5WLT - chain A; structure by X-ray diffraction, 1.57 A resolution.

== Chain A ==
Protein: Carbonic anhydrase 2
Organism: Homo sapiens
Notes: EC 4.2.1.1
UniProtKB: P00918 (CAH2_HUMAN); the author numbering skips numbers that UniProt does not, so the offset changes along the chain: 4-125 = UniProt 4-125; 127-261 = UniProt 126-260
Sequence (257 residues; numbered 4 to 261; 1 number in that range is skipped by the numbering (no residue carries it; nothing is unmodelled there); the number before each row is that of its first residue):
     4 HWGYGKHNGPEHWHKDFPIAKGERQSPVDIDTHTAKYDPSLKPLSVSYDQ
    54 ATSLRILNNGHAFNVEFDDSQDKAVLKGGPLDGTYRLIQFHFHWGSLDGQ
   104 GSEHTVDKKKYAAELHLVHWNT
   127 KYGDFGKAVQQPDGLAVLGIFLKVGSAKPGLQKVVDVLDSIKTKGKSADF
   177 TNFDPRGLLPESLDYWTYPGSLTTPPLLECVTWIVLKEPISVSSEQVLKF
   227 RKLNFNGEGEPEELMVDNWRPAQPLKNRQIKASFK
Bound ions: Zn2+: His94, His96, His119 (together with 86B)
Residues lining bound ligands:
  - 86B (4-{(2S)-2-hydroxy-3-[(propan-2-yl)amino]propoxy}benzene-1-sulfonamide), molecule 1: His4, Trp5, His10, Asn11, His15, Trp16, Lys18, Asp19, Phe20
  - 86B, molecule 2: Leu57, Leu60, Asn67, Glu69, Phe70, Asp71, Asp72, Ser73, Ile91, Gln92
  - 86B, molecule 3: Asp72, Ser73, Ile91, Trp123, Gly129, Asp130, Phe131, Gly132
  - 86B, molecule 4: Gln92, His94, His96, Glu106, His119, Val121, Phe131, Gly132, Val135, Val143, Ser197, Leu198, Thr199, Thr200, Pro202, Leu204, Trp209
Swiss-Prot annotation at these positions:
  - active site: His64 (Proton donor/acceptor)
  - binding site (Zn(2+)): His94, His96, His119
  - binding site (substrate): Thr199, Thr200
  - site: Tyr7 (Fine-tunes the proton-transfer properties of H-64), Asn62 (Fine-tunes the proton-transfer properties of H-64), Asn67 (Fine-tunes the proton-transfer properties of H-64), Gln92 (Involved in the binding of some activators, including histamine and L-histidine)
  - modified residue (Phosphoserine): Ser166, Ser173

== Summary ==
Chain A binds 4 copies of compound 86B. His94, His96 and His119 coordinate Zn2+. UniProt lists active-site
residue His64, 3 Zn2+-binding residues and substrate-binding residues Thr199 and Thr200.
Chain A is Carbonic anhydrase 2 (Homo sapiens); the structure, Carbonic Anhydrase IX-mimic in complex with
aryloxy-2-hydroxypropylammine sulfonamide, was determined by X-ray diffraction, deposited together with 5WLV.
